Entry 4BBL (electron microscopy, 18.00 A resolution (very low resolution: no residue pairs are listed; an interface is given only as per-side residue counts)); this record covers chains G and Z of the 26 polymer chains in the assembly.

== Chain G ==
Protein: Nucleoprotein
Organism: Influenza A virus
UniProt: P15682 (NCAP_I33A0); residues 8-498 here = UniProt positions 8-498
Chain sequence (499 residues; row label = number of the first residue in the row):
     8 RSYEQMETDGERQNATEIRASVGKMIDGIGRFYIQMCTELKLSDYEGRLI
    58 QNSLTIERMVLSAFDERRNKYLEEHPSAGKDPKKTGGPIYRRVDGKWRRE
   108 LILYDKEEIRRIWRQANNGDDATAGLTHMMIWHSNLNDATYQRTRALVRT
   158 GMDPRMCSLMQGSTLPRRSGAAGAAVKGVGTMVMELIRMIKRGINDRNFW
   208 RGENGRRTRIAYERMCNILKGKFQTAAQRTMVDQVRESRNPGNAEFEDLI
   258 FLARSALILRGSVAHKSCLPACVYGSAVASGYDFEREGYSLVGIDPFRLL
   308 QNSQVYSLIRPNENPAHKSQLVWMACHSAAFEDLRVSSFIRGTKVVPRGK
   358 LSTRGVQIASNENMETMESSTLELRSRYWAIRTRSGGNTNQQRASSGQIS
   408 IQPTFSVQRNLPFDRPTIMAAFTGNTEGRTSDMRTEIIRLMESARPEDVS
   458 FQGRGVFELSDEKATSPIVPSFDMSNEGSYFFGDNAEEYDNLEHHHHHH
Not modelled in the structure: 8-20, 73-91, 203-212, 397-404, 420-437, 490-506
Differences from the reference sequence: expression tag (499-506); conflict Asp34 (Gly in P15682), Arg105 (Met in P15682), Thr237 (Ala in P15682), Ser283 (Pro in P15682), Thr472 (Ala in P15682)
UniProt features mapped onto this chain:
  - motif: Lys198 to Arg216 (Bipartite nuclear localization signal)

== Chain Z ==
Molecule: 308-nt RNA strand
Organism: Influenza A virus
Sequence (308 nucleotides; row label = number of the first residue in the row):
     1 UUUUUUUUUUUUUUUUUUUUUUUUUUUUUUUUUUUUUUUUUUUUUUUUUU
    51 UUUUUUUUUUUUUUUUUUUUUUUUUUUUUUUUUUUUUUUUUUUUUUUUUU
   101 UUUUUUUUUUUUUUUUUUUUUUUUUUUUUUUUUUUUUUUUUUUUUUUUUU
   151 UUUUUUUUUUUUUUUUUUUUUUUUUUUUUUUUUUUUUUUUUUUUUUUUUU
   201 UUUUUUUUUUUUUUUUUUUUUUUUUUUUUUUUUUUUUUUUUUUUUUUUUU
   251 UUUUUUUUUUUUUUUUUUUUUUUUUUUUUUUUUUUUUUUUUUUUUUUUUU
   301 UUUUUUUU

== Chain G / chain Z interface ==
At this resolution (18 A) residue pairs are not listed: 20 residues of chain G and 18 of chain Z lie at the interface.

== In short ==
20 residues of chain G face 18 of chain Z across their interface.
Chain G is Nucleoprotein and chain Z is a 308-nt RNA strand, both from Influenza A virus; the structure,
Cryo-electron microscopy reconstruction of the helical part of influenza A virus ribonucleoprotein isolated
from virions, was determined by electron microscopy.
